PDB entry 4OL8 | X-ray diffraction, 3.10 A resolution | chains A and D of the 4 polymer chains in the assembly

== Chain A ==
Molecule: Reverse transcriptase/ribonuclease H
Source organism: Saccharomyces cerevisiae
Notes: EC 2.7.7.49, 2.7.7.7, 3.1.26.4
Reference sequence: Q99315 (YG31B_YEAST); residues 1-476 here correspond to UniProt positions 536-1011 (UniProt number = residue number + 535)
Amino-acid sequence (478 residues; numbered -1 to 476; the number before each row is that of its first residue; numbers below 1 keep their minus sign (Gly-1 is residue -1)):
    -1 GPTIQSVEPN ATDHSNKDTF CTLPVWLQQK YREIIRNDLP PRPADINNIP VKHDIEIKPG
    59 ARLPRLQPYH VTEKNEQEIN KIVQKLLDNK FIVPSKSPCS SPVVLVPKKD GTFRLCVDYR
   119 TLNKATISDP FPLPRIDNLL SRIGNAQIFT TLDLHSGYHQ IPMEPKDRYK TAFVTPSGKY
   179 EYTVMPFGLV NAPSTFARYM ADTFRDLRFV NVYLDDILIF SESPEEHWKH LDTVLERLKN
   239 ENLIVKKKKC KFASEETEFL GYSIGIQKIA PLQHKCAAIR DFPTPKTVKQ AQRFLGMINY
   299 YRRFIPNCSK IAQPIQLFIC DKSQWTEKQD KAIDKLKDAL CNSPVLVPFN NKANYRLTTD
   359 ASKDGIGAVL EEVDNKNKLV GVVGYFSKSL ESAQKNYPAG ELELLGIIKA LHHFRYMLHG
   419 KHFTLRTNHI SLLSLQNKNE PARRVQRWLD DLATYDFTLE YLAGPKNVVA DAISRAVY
Not modelled in the structure: -1 to 21, 40-47, 107-109, 251-252, 314-323, 338-345, 390-394, 428-439, 460-476
Construct notes: expression tag (-1 to 0); engineered mutation Asn426 (Asp961 in Q99315)
Modified residues: Mse161, Mse183, Mse198, Mse295, Mse415 (selenomethionine; parent Met)
UniProt features mapped onto this chain:
  - binding site (Mg(2+)): Asp151, Asp213, Asp214, Asp358, Glu401
  - site: Tyr476 (Cleavage)
What the authors report for this chain:
  - self-association interface (contacts with another copy of this molecule); pairs are residue here / residue on that copy: Asp127-Lys177 (salt bridge), Arg140-Glu71 (salt bridge), Arg203-Ser175, Arg413-His68, His417-Arg441, Asp448-Arg442, Thr452-Arg441
  - binding site for the 18-nt RNA strand: Asp116, Arg118, Gly186, Leu187, Asn297, Arg300
  - binding site for the 16-nt DNA strand (chain D): Lys287, Gly294, Tyr298, Asn435, Lys436, Arg441, Arg445
  - mutagenesis - R60A/Q65A, R140A/R203A, R441A/R442A: decreased catalytic activity (RNase H activity)
  - mutagenesis - R441A/R442A (105 kDa): decreased binding to hybrid 3
  - mutagenesis - R60A/Q65A: unchanged catalytic activity
  - mutagenesis - D426N: abolished catalytic activity
  - binding site for the 18-nt RNA strand: Phe185 (proposed by the authors, not directly observed)

== Chain D ==
Molecule: 16-nt DNA strand
Sequence (16 nucleotides; each row starts with the number of its first residue):
    32 CATCTTCCTC TCTCTC
Not modelled in the structure: 32

== Interface between chain A and chain D ==
Pairs across the interface (22; chain A residue first):
  Tyr211(A) - DT46(D)  hydrogen bond to the base
  Tyr211(A) - DC47(D)  sugar contact
  Leu212(A) - DC47(D)  base contact
  Asp213(A) - DC47(D)  phosphate contact
  Asp214(A) - DC47(D)  sugar contact
  Leu258(A) - DT46(D)  sugar contact
  Leu258(A) - DC47(D)  phosphate contact
  Gly259(A) - DT46(D)  phosphate contact
  Gly259(A) - DC47(D)  phosphate contact
  Lys287(A) - DT42(D)  phosphate contact
  Lys287(A) - DC43(D)  salt bridge to the phosphate
  Gln290(A) - DT42(D)  sugar contact
  Gln290(A) - DC43(D)  sugar contact
  Arg291(A) - DC43(D)  phosphate contact
  Arg291(A) - DT44(D)  phosphate contact
  Gly294(A) - DC43(D)  sugar contact
  Gly294(A) - DT44(D)  sugar contact
  Mse295(A) - DT44(D)  sugar contact
  Tyr298(A) - DC45(D)  sugar contact
  Tyr298(A) - DT46(D)  sugar contact
  Arg442(A) - DC35(D)  phosphate contact
  Arg445(A) - DC35(D)  salt bridge to the phosphate
Interface residues without a listed pair, chain A (18 interface residues in all): Tyr156, Phe185, Asn297, Arg441
Interface residues without a listed pair, chain D (8 interface residues in all): DT34

== In short ==
Chain A and chain D form an interface of 18 and 8 residues respectively, with 1 hydrogen bond and 2 salt
bridges. Polar pairs include Tyr211(A)-DT46(D), Lys287(A)-DC43(D) and Arg445(A)-DC35(D). The paper reports a
binding site for the 18-nt RNA strand at Asp116(A), Arg118(A) and Gly186(A) among others; R60A/Q65A,
R140A/R203A and R441A/R442A of chain A reduce catalytic activity (RNase H activity).
Chain A is Reverse transcriptase/ribonuclease H (Saccharomyces cerevisiae) and chain D is a 16-nt DNA strand;
the structure, Ty3 reverse transcriptase bound to DNA/RNA, was determined by X-ray diffraction.
